Entry 2VYN (X-ray diffraction, 2.20 A resolution); this record covers chains A and D of the 4 polymer chains in the assembly.

== Chain A ==
Name: Glyceraldehyde-3-phosphate dehydrogenase
Source organism: Escherichia coli BL21(DE3)
Notes: EC 1.2.1.12
Reference sequence: P0A9B2 (G3P1_ECOLI); residues -1 to 329 here correspond to UniProt positions 1-331 (UniProt number = residue number + 2)
Sequence (331 residues; row label = number of the first residue in the row; numbers below 1 keep their minus sign (Met-1 is residue -1)):
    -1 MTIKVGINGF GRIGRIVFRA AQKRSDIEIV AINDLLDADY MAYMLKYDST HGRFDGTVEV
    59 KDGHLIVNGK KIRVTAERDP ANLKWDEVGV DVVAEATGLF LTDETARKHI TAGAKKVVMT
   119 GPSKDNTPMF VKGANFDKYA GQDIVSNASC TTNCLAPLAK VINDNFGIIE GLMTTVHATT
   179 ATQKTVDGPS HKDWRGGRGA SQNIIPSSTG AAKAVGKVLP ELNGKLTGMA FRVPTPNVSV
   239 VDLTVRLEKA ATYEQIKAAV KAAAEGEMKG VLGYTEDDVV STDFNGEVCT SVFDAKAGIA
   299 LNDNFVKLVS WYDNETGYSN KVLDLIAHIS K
Unresolved in the structure: -1
Modified residues: Cys148 (3-sulfinoalanine; CSD); Cys287 (3-sulfinoalanine; CSD)
Residues lining bound ligands: NAD (nicotinamide-adenine-dinucleotide): Asn6, Gly7, Phe8, Gly9, Arg10, Ile11, Asn31, Asp32, Leu33, Glu75, Arg76, Ala94, Thr95, Gly96, Leu97, Phe98, Leu99, Thr118, Gly119, Cys148, Thr178, Ala179, Asn312, Glu313, Tyr316
Swiss-Prot annotation at these positions:
  - active site: Cys148 (Nucleophile)
  - binding site (NAD(+)): Arg10, Ile11, Asp32, Arg76, Thr118, Asn312
  - binding site (D-glyceraldehyde 3-phosphate): Ser147 to Thr149, Thr178, Thr207, Gly208, Arg230
  - site: His175 (Activates thiol group during catalysis)
  - modified residue: Lys113 (N6-succinyllysine), Lys122 (N6-succinyllysine), Lys130 (N6-acetyllysine), Lys136 (N6-acetyllysine), Lys190 (N6-acetyllysine), Lys211 (N6-succinyllysine), Lys215 (N6-succinyllysine), Lys223 (N6-succinyllysine), Lys247 (N6-acetyllysine), Lys255 (N6-succinyllysine), Lys259 (N6-succinyllysine), Lys329 (N6-malonyllysine)

== Chain D ==
Name: Glyceraldehyde-3-phosphate dehydrogenase
Source organism: Rattus norvegicus
Notes: EC 1.2.1.12
Reference sequence: Q9ESV6 (Q9ESV6_RAT); residues 3-333 here correspond to UniProt positions 102-432 (UniProt number = residue number + 99)
Sequence (334 residues; numbered 0 to 333; the number before each row is that of its first residue; numbering starts at 0):
     0 MVKVGINGFG RIGRLVLRVC MEKGVRVVAV NDPFIDPEYM VYMFKYDSTH GRYKGTVEHK
    60 NGRLVVDNLE INVFQCKEPK EIPWSSVGNP YVVEATGVYL SIEAASGHIS SGARRVIVTA
   120 PSPDAPMLVM GVNEKDYNPG SMTVVSNASC TTNCLAPLAK VIHERFGIVE GLMTTVHAYT
   180 ATQKTVDGPS KKDWRGGRGA HQNIIPSSTG AAKAVGKVIP ELNGKLTGMA FRVPTPNVSV
   240 VDLTCRLAQP ASYTAIKEAV KAAAKGPMAG ILAYTEDQVV STDFNGDSHS SIFDAKAGIA
   300 LNDNFVKLVS WYDNEYGYSH RVVDLLRYMF SREK
Modified residues: Cys75 (s-oxy cysteine; CSX); Cys149 (3-sulfinoalanine; CSD)
Residues lining bound ligands: NAD (nicotinamide-adenine-dinucleotide): Asn6, Gly7, Phe8, Gly9, Arg10, Ile11, Gly12, Asn30, Asp31, Pro32, Phe33, Ile34, Cys75, Lys76, Ala94, Thr95, Gly96, Val97, Tyr98, Leu99, Thr118, Ala119, Cys149, Thr179, Ala180, Asn313, Glu314, Tyr317
Swiss-Prot annotation at these positions:
  - active site: Cys149 (Nucleophile)
  - binding site (NAD(+)): Arg10, Ile11, Asp31, Lys76, Tyr98, Thr118, Asn313
  - binding site (D-glyceraldehyde 3-phosphate): Ser148 to Thr150, Thr179, Thr208, Gly209, Arg231
  - site: His176 (Activates thiol group during catalysis)
  - modified residue: Ser251 (Phosphoserine)
What the authors report for this chain:
  - catalytic residues: Cys149
  - post-translational modification sites: Cys149
  - binding site for NAD: Lys76, Ala94, Tyr98, Leu99, Thr118

== Interface between chain A and chain D ==
Pairs across the interface - 69 pairs, chain A then chain D:
  Arg10(A) - Val185(D)
  Arg10(A) - Asp186(D)  salt bridge
  Arg13(A) - Asp186(D)  hydrogen bond (side chain-backbone)
  Leu33(A) - Lys190(D)
  Leu34(A) - Lys190(D)
  Asp37(A) - Trp193(D)
  Tyr38(A) - Gly187(D)
  Tyr38(A) - Pro188(D)
  Tyr38(A) - Ser189(D)  hydrogen bond (side chain-backbone)
  Tyr38(A) - Lys190(D)
  Tyr38(A) - Trp193(D)
  Tyr41(A) - Trp193(D)  hydrophobic
  Tyr41(A) - Arg197(D)  hydrogen bond
  Met42(A) - Gly187(D)
  Met42(A) - Pro188(D)
  Tyr45(A) - Arg197(D)
  Asp46(A) - Asp186(D)
  Asp46(A) - Arg197(D)
  Ser47(A) - Asp186(D)  hydrogen bond
  Ser47(A) - Arg197(D)  hydrogen bond
  Ser47(A) - Gln201(D)
  Ser47(A) - Asn202(D)  hydrogen bond
  Thr48(A) - Gln201(D)  hydrogen bond
  Thr177(A) - Thr184(D)
  Thr177(A) - Val185(D)
  Thr178(A) - Thr184(D)  hydrogen bond (backbone-side chain)
  Ala179(A) - Thr184(D)
  Ala179(A) - Val185(D)
  Gln181(A) - Thr184(D)
  Lys182(A) - Thr184(D)
  Thr183(A) - Tyr178(D)
  Thr183(A) - Thr179(D)  hydrogen bond (side chain-backbone)
  Thr183(A) - Ala180(D)
  Thr183(A) - Gln182(D)
  Thr183(A) - Lys183(D)
  Thr183(A) - Thr184(D)
  Thr183(A) - Ala199(D)
  Thr183(A) - His200(D)
  Val184(A) - Arg10(D)
  Val184(A) - Tyr178(D)  hydrophobic
  Val184(A) - Ala180(D)
  Asp185(A) - Arg10(D)  salt bridge
  Asp185(A) - Arg13(D)  hydrogen bond (backbone-side chain)
  Asp185(A) - Tyr45(D)
  Asp185(A) - Asp46(D)
  Asp185(A) - Ser47(D)  hydrogen bond
  Gly186(A) - Tyr38(D)
  Gly186(A) - Met42(D)
  Pro187(A) - Tyr38(D)
  Pro187(A) - Met42(D)
  Ser188(A) - Tyr38(D)  hydrogen bond (backbone-side chain)
  His189(A) - Tyr38(D)
  Trp192(A) - Glu37(D)
  Trp192(A) - Tyr38(D)
  Trp192(A) - Tyr41(D)  hydrophobic
  Arg196(A) - Tyr41(D)  hydrogen bond
  Arg196(A) - Tyr45(D)
  Arg196(A) - Asp46(D)
  Arg196(A) - Ser47(D)  hydrogen bond
  Gly197(A) - Ser47(D)
  Ala198(A) - Thr184(D)
  Ser199(A) - Tyr178(D)
  Ser199(A) - His200(D)
  Gln200(A) - Ser47(D)
  Gln200(A) - Thr48(D)  hydrogen bond
  Gln200(A) - Pro235(D)
  Asn201(A) - Ser47(D)  hydrogen bond
  Pro234(A) - Val185(D)
  Pro234(A) - Gln201(D)
Other interface residues (no listed pair), chain A (33 interface residues in all): Arg193
Other interface residues (no listed pair), chain D (32 interface residues in all): Ile34, Arg194, Gly198

== In short ==
33 residues of chain A and 32 residues of chain D are in contact; the contacts include 16 hydrogen bonds and 2
salt bridges. Among the polar pairs are Arg10(A)-Asp186(D), Asp185(A)-Arg10(D) and Arg13(A)-Asp186(D). Chain A
binds NAD. From the paper: the catalytic residue Cys149(D); a binding site for NAD at Lys76(D), Ala94(D) and
Tyr98(D) among others.
Chain A is Glyceraldehyde-3-phosphate dehydrogenase (Escherichia coli BL21(DE3)) and chain D is
Glyceraldehyde-3-phosphate dehydrogenase (Rattus norvegicus); the structure, Structure of E.Coli GAPDH Rat
Sperm GAPDH heterotetramer, was determined by X-ray diffraction (same publication as 2VYV).
